PDB entry 8TOF | electron microscopy, 2.80 A resolution | chains N and d of the 18 polymer chains in the assembly

# Chain N
Molecule: 206-nt DNA strand
Sequence (206 nucleotides; each row starts with the number of its first residue; numbers below 1 keep their minus sign (DT-103 is residue -103)):
  -103 TTGTGTTTGG TGTGTCTGGG TGGTGGCCGT TTTCGTTGTT TTTTTCTGTC TCGTGCCAGG
   -43 AGACTAGGGA GTAATCCCCT TGGCGGTTAA AACGCGGGGG ACAGCGCGTA CGTGCGTTTA
    17 AGCGGTGCTA GAGCTGTCTA CGACCAATTG AGCGGCCTCG GCACCGGGAT TCTGATATCG
    77 CGCGTGATCT TACGGCATTA TACGTA
Disordered / not traced: -103 to -90, 87-102

# Chain d
Molecule: Histone H2B 1.1
From: Xenopus laevis
Reference sequence: P02281 (H2B11_XENLA); residues 1-122 here correspond to UniProt positions 5-126 (UniProt number = residue number + 4)
Sequence (123 residues; numbered 0 to 122; the number before each row is that of its first residue; numbering starts at 0):
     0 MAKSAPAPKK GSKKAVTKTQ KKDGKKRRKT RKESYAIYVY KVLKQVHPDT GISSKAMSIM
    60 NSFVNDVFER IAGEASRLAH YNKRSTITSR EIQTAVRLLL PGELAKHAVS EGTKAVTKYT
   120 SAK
Disordered / not traced: 0-27
Differences from the reference sequence: initiating methionine (0); engineered mutation Thr29 (Ser33 in P02281)
Swiss-Prot annotation at these positions:
  - modified residue: Lys2 (N6-acetyllysine), Lys9 (N6-acetyllysine), Ser11 (Phosphoserine), Lys12 (N6-acetyllysine), Lys17 (N6-acetyllysine)
  - glycosylation: Ser109 (O-linked (GlcNAc) serine)
  - cross-link: Lys117 (Glycyl lysine isopeptide (Lys-Gly) (interchain with G-Cter in ubiquitin))

# Interface between chain N and chain d
Pairs across the interface (15):
  DC-54(N) - Ile51(d)  sugar contact
  DC-54(N) - Ser52(d)  phosphate contact
  DC-54(N) - Ser53(d)  hydrogen bond to the phosphate
  DT-53(N) - Tyr39(d)  hydrogen bond to the phosphate
  DT-53(N) - Gly50(d)  phosphate contact
  DT-53(N) - Ile51(d)  hydrogen bond to the phosphate
  DC-52(N) - Tyr39(d)  phosphate contact
  DG-45(N) - Glu32(d)  sugar contact
  DG-35(N) - Ser84(d)  sugar contact
  DA-34(N) - Arg83(d)  phosphate contact
  DA-34(N) - Ser84(d)  hydrogen bond to the phosphate
  DA-34(N) - Thr85(d)  hydrogen bond to the phosphate
  DG-33(N) - Arg83(d)  salt bridge to the phosphate
  DG29(N) - Thr29(d)  phosphate contact
  DC30(N) - Thr29(d)  hydrogen bond to the phosphate
Other interface residues (no listed pair), chain N (10 interface residues in all): DA-46
Other interface residues (no listed pair), chain d (13 interface residues in all): Arg30, Lys54, Lys82

# Overview
The interface between chain N and chain d involves 10 residues on one side and 13 on the other, with 6
hydrogen bonds and 1 salt bridge. Polar pairs include DC-54(N)-Ser53(d), DT-53(N)-Tyr39(d) and
DT-53(N)-Ile51(d).
Here chain N is a 206-nt DNA strand and chain d is Histone H2B 1.1 (Xenopus laevis). Entry 8TOF (Rpd3S bound
to an H3K36Cme3 modified nucleosome) was determined by electron microscopy.
